PDB entry 6HUG | electron microscopy, 3.10 A resolution | chains C and D of the 6 polymer chains in the assembly

Chain C:
Protein: Gamma-aminobutyric acid receptor subunit gamma-2
Organism: Homo sapiens
UniProtKB: P18507 (GBRG2_HUMAN), isoform P18507-2; residues -38 to 436 here correspond to UniProt positions 1-475 (UniProt number = residue number + 39)
Sequence (495 residues; numbered -38 to 456; the number before each row is that of its first residue; numbers below 1 keep their minus sign (Met-38 is residue -38)):
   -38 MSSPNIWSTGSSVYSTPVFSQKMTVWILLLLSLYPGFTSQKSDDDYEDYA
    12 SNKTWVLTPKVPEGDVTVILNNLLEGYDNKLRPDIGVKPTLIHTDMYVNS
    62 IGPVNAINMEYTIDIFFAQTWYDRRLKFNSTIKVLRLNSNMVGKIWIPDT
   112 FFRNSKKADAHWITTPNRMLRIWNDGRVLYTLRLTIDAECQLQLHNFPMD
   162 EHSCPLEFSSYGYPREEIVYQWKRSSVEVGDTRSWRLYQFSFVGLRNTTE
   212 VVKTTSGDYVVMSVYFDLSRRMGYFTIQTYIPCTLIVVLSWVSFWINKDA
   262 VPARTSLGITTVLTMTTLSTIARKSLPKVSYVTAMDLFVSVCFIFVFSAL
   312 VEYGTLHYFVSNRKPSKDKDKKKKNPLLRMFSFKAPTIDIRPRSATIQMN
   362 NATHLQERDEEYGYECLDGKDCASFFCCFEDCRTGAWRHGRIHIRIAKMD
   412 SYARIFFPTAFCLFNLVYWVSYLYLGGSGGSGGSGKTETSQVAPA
Unresolved in the structure: -38 to 25, 325-405, 437-456
Cystine bridges: Cys151-Cys165
Covalently attached groups: N-acetylglucosamine (NAG) linked to Asn208
Differences from the reference sequence: linker (437-447); expression tag (448-456)
Ligand contacts: picrotoxin (RI5; (1aR,2aR,3S,6R,6aS,8aS,8bR,9R)-2a-hydroxy-8b-methyl-9-(prop-1-en-2-yl)hexahydro-3,6-methano-1,5,7-trioxacyclopenta[ij]c yclopropa[a]azulene-4,8(3H)-dione): Ser267, Ile270, Thr271, Leu274
Swiss-Prot annotation at these positions:
  - region: Arg394 to Asp411 (Interaction with GABARAP)
  - glycosylation (N-linked (GlcNAc...) asparagine): Asn13, Asn90, Asn208

Chain D:
Protein: Gamma-aminobutyric acid receptor subunit alpha-1
Organism: Bos taurus
UniProtKB: P08219 (GBRA1_BOVIN); residues 1-429 here correspond to UniProt positions 28-456 (UniProt number = residue number + 27)
Sequence (437 residues; each row starts with the number of its first residue; numbers below 1 keep their minus sign (Asp-7 is residue -7)):
    -7 DYKDDDDKQPSLQDELKDNTTVFTRILDRLLDGYDNRLRPGLGERVTEVK
    43 TDIFVTSFGPVSDHDMEYTIDVFFRQSWKDERLKFKGPMTVLRLNNLMAS
    93 KIWTPDTFFHNGKKSVAHNMTMPNKLLRITEDGTLLYTMRLTVRAECPMH
   143 LEDFPMDAHACPLKFGSYAYTRAEVVYEWTREPARSVVVAEDGSRLNQYD
   193 LLGQTVDSGIVQSSTGEYVVMTTHFHLKRKIGYFVIQTYLPCIMTVILSQ
   243 VSFWLNRESVPARTVFGVTTVLTMTTLSISARNSLPKVAYATAMDWFIAV
   293 CYAFVFSALIEFATVNYFTKRGYAWDGKSVVPEKPKKVKDPLIKKNNTYA
   343 PTATSYTPNLARGDPGLATIAKSATIEPKEVKPETKPPEPKKTFNSVSKI
   393 DRLSRIAFPLLFGIFNLVYWATYLNREPQLKAPTPHQ
Unresolved in the structure: -7 to 8, 321-383, 419-429
Cystine bridges: Cys139-Cys153
Covalently attached groups: N-acetylglucosamine (NAG) linked to Asn111
Differences from the reference sequence: expression tag (-7 to 0)
Ligand contacts:
  - PIO ([(2R)-2-octanoyloxy-3-[oxidanyl-[(1R,2R,3S,4R,5R,6S)-2,3,6-tris(oxidanyl)-4,5-diphosphonooxy-cyclohexyl]oxy-phosphoryl]oxy-propyl] octanoate): Arg249, Thr306, Phe310, Lys312, Arg313, Phe386, Asn387, Ser388, Ser390, Lys391, Ile392, Leu395
  - picrotoxin (RI5; (1aR,2aR,3S,6R,6aS,8aS,8bR,9R)-2a-hydroxy-8b-methyl-9-(prop-1-en-2-yl)hexahydro-3,6-methano-1,5,7-trioxacyclopenta[ij]c yclopropa[a]azulene-4,8(3H)-dione): Val257, Thr261, Leu264
Swiss-Prot annotation at these positions:
  - binding site (4-aminobutanoate): Arg67, Thr130
  - glycosylation (N-linked (GlcNAc...) asparagine): Asn11, Asn111

Interface between chain C and chain D:
Contacting residue pairs (99; chain C residue first):
  Val27(C) - Leu30(D)  hydrophobic
  Val27(C) - Leu34(D)  hydrophobic
  Thr28(C) - Asp27(D)  hydrogen bond
  Thr28(C) - Leu30(D)
  Leu31(C) - Arg29(D)
  Asn32(C) - Arg29(D)
  Leu35(C) - Arg29(D)
  Ser61(C) - Glu138(D)  hydrogen bond
  Phe77(C) - Tyr160(D)  hydrophobic
  Arg97(C) - Tyr162(D)
  Arg97(C) - Glu166(D)
  Leu98(C) - Ala161(D)
  Asn99(C) - Arg29(D)
  Asn99(C) - Trp95(D)
  Asn99(C) - Tyr162(D)  hydrogen bond
  Asn101(C) - Asn28(D)
  Met102(C) - Arg29(D)
  His122(C) - Lys105(D)  hydrogen bond (side chain-backbone)
  Ile124(C) - Phe100(D)
  Ile124(C) - Ser107(D)
  Ile124(C) - Ala109(D)  hydrophobic
  Ile124(C) - Leu133(D)  hydrophobic
  Thr125(C) - Thr99(D)  hydrogen bond (side chain-backbone)
  Thr125(C) - Met131(D)
  Thr125(C) - Leu133(D)
  Thr126(C) - Pro97(D)
  Thr126(C) - Asp98(D)
  Asn128(C) - Phe100(D)
  Asn128(C) - Tyr160(D)
  Arg129(C) - Tyr160(D)
  Met130(C) - Tyr160(D)  hydrophobic
  Met130(C) - Ala161(D)  hydrophobic
  Arg132(C) - Ala161(D)  hydrogen bond (side chain-backbone)
  Arg132(C) - Thr163(D)
  Arg132(C) - Thr207(D)  hydrogen bond (side chain-backbone)
  Arg132(C) - Tyr210(D)  hydrogen bond
  Thr142(C) - Tyr160(D)  hydrogen bond (backbone-side chain)
  Leu143(C) - Tyr160(D)  hydrogen bond (backbone-side chain)
  Arg144(C) - Phe100(D)
  Arg144(C) - Phe101(D)  hydrogen bond (side chain-backbone)
  Arg144(C) - His102(D)  hydrogen bond (side chain-backbone)
  Arg144(C) - Gly104(D)  hydrogen bond (side chain-backbone)
  Arg144(C) - Tyr160(D)  hydrogen bond (backbone-side chain)
  Arg194(C) - His142(D)  hydrogen bond (backbone-side chain)
  Ser195(C) - Glu138(D)
  Ser195(C) - Pro140(D)
  Trp196(C) - Met58(D)
  Arg197(C) - Asp57(D)
  Arg197(C) - Met58(D)
  Arg197(C) - Lys105(D)
  Arg197(C) - Glu138(D)  salt bridge
  Tyr199(C) - Asp55(D)  hydrogen bond (side chain-backbone)
  Tyr199(C) - His56(D)  hydrogen bond (side chain-backbone)
  Tyr199(C) - Asp57(D)  hydrogen bond (side chain-backbone)
  Tyr199(C) - Met58(D)  hydrophobic
  Tyr199(C) - Lys279(D)
  Tyr199(C) - Val280(D)  hydrophobic
  Tyr199(C) - Ala281(D)  hydrogen bond (backbone-backbone)
  Gln200(C) - Lys279(D)
  Gln200(C) - Ala281(D)
  Arg232(C) - Ala281(D)
  Arg232(C) - Tyr282(D)
  Gly234(C) - Ala283(D)
  Tyr235(C) - Arg274(D)  hydrogen bond
  Tyr235(C) - Val280(D)
  Tyr235(C) - Ala281(D)
  Tyr235(C) - Tyr282(D)
  Ile238(C) - Ala283(D)  hydrophobic
  Ile238(C) - Asp287(D)
  Gln239(C) - Ser270(D)  hydrogen bond
  Gln239(C) - Asp287(D)  hydrogen bond
  Pro243(C) - Tyr294(D)  hydrogen bond (backbone-side chain)
  Leu246(C) - Tyr294(D)  hydrophobic
  Leu246(C) - Phe298(D)
  Ile247(C) - Tyr294(D)
  Val249(C) - Phe298(D)  hydrophobic
  Leu250(C) - Val263(D)  hydrophobic
  Leu250(C) - Phe298(D)  hydrophobic
  Leu250(C) - Leu301(D)  hydrophobic
  Val253(C) - Ile302(D)  hydrophobic
  Val253(C) - Ala305(D)  hydrophobic
  Ile257(C) - Asn308(D)
  Ala264(C) - Val252(D)  hydrophobic
  Ala264(C) - Thr256(D)
  Ser267(C) - Thr256(D)
  Leu268(C) - Thr256(D)
  Leu268(C) - Val260(D)  hydrophobic
  Thr271(C) - Val260(D)
  Thr271(C) - Leu264(D)
  Thr275(C) - Leu264(D)
  Thr275(C) - Thr267(D)
  Thr278(C) - Thr267(D)
  Thr278(C) - Ile271(D)
  Leu279(C) - Thr267(D)
  Ile282(C) - Ile271(D)  hydrophobic
  Lys285(C) - Arg274(D)
  Lys285(C) - Asn275(D)
  Lys285(C) - Lys279(D)
  Ser286(C) - Lys279(D)
Other interface residues (no listed pair), chain C (60 interface residues in all): Asp56, Leu140, Glu189, Ile242, Trp256, Ala261, Pro263, Thr272, Leu274
Other interface residues (no listed pair), chain D (65 interface residues in all): Thr96, Asn103, Val108, Glu144, Ser206, Pro253, Thr261, Pro278, Ala291, Phe304, Tyr309

In short:
60 residues of chain C and 65 residues of chain D are in contact, with 23 hydrogen bonds and 1 salt bridge.
Among the polar pairs are Arg197(C)-Glu138(D), Thr28(C)-Asp27(D) and Ser61(C)-Glu138(D). Picrotoxin is bound
between chain C and chain D. Chain D binds compound PIO.
Chain C is Gamma-aminobutyric acid receptor subunit gamma-2 (Homo sapiens) and chain D is Gamma-aminobutyric
acid receptor subunit alpha-1 (Bos taurus); the structure, CryoEM structure of human full-length
alpha1beta3gamma2L GABA(A)R in complex with picrotoxin and megabody Mb38, was determined by electron
microscopy (same publication as 6HUJ, 6HUK, 6HUO and 6HUP).
